PDB entry 6EF0 | electron microscopy, 4.43 A resolution (low resolution: residue-level contacts below are approximate; hydrogen-bond / salt-bridge calls are withheld) | chains E and F of the 14 polymer chains in the assembly

# Chain E
Protein: Proteasome subunit alpha type-5
Source organism: Saccharomyces cerevisiae (strain ATCC 204508 / S288c)
Notes: EC 3.4.25.1
Reference sequence: P32379 (PSA5_YEAST); numbering as in UniProt (aligned over 1-249)
Chain sequence (249 residues; row label = number of the first residue in the row):
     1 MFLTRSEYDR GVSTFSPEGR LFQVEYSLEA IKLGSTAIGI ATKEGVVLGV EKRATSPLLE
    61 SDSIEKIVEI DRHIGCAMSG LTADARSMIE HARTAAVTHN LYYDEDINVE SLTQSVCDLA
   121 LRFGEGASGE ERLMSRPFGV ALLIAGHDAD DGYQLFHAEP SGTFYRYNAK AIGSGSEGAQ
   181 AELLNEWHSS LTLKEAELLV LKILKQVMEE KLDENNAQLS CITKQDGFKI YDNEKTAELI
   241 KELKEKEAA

# Chain F
Protein: Proteasome subunit alpha type-6
Source organism: Saccharomyces cerevisiae (strain ATCC 204508 / S288c)
Notes: EC 3.4.25.1
Reference sequence: P40302 (PSA6_YEAST); residue numbers follow UniProt; this construct covers 1-234
Chain sequence (234 residues; each row starts with the number of its first residue):
     1 MFRNNYDGDT VTFSPTGRLF QVEYALEAIK QGSVTVGLRS NTHAVLVALK RNADELSSYQ
    61 KKIIKCDEHM GLSLAGLAPD ARVLSNYLRQ QCNYSSLVFN RKLAVERAGH LLCDKAQKNT
   121 QSYGGRPYGV GLLIIGYDKS GAHLLEFQPS GNVTELYGTA IGARSQGAKT YLERTLDTFI
   181 KIDGNPDELI KAGVEAISQS LRDESLTVDN LSIAIVGKDT PFTIYDGEAV AKYI
UniProt features mapped onto this chain:
  - modified residue: Ser14 (Phosphoserine)
  - cross-link: Lys191 (Glycyl lysine isopeptide (Lys-Gly) (interchain with G-Cter in ubiquitin))

# Chain E / chain F interface
Pairs across the interface - 37 pairs, chain E then chain F:
  Met1(E) - Met1(F)
  Met1(E) - Phe2(F)
  Met1(E) - Arg3(F)
  Glu7(E) - Arg3(F)
  Ser13(E) - Arg126(F)
  Thr14(E) - Gly8(F)
  Thr14(E) - Gln21(F)
  Phe15(E) - Gln21(F)
  Phe15(E) - Ala25(F)
  Phe15(E) - Arg126(F)
  Phe15(E) - Pro127(F)
  Ser16(E) - Tyr24(F)
  Pro17(E) - Tyr24(F)
  Glu18(E) - Tyr24(F)
  Glu18(E) - Glu27(F)
  Gly19(E) - Tyr24(F)
  Gly19(E) - Glu27(F)
  Gln114(E) - Arg82(F)
  Asp118(E) - Arg82(F)
  Glu125(E) - Arg126(F)
  Glu125(E) - Tyr128(F)
  Gly126(E) - Val83(F)
  Ala127(E) - Val83(F)
  Tyr165(E) - Gln60(F)
  Arg166(E) - Leu56(F)
  Arg166(E) - Ser57(F)
  Arg166(E) - Ser58(F)
  Tyr167(E) - Ala53(F)
  Tyr167(E) - Asp54(F)
  Tyr167(E) - Leu56(F)
  Tyr167(E) - Ser57(F)
  Asn168(E) - Leu56(F)
  Ala169(E) - Leu56(F)
  Gln180(E) - Asp54(F)
  Gln180(E) - Leu56(F)
  Leu184(E) - Glu55(F)
  Trp187(E) - Leu56(F)
Other interface residues (no listed pair), chain E (28 interface residues in all): Phe2, Leu121, Gly124, Ser128, Arg132, Ser161
Other interface residues (no listed pair), chain F (27 interface residues in all): Asp7, Ala28, Leu77, Pro79, Asn86, Gly125, Gly129

# In short
28 residues of chain E and 27 residues of chain F are in contact.
Chain E is Proteasome subunit alpha type-5 and chain F is Proteasome subunit alpha type-6, both from
Saccharomyces cerevisiae (strain ATCC 204508 / S288c); the structure, Yeast 26S proteasome bound to
ubiquitinated substrate (1D* motor state), was determined by electron microscopy, deposited together with 6EF1
and 6EF2.
